PDB entry 7B3B | electron microscopy, 3.10 A resolution | chains A and T of the 5 polymer chains in the assembly

Chain A:
Name: RNA-directed RNA polymerase nsp12
From: Severe acute respiratory syndrome coronavirus 2
Notes: EC 2.7.7.48
Reference sequence: P0DTD1 (R1AB_SARS2); residues 1-932 here correspond to UniProt positions 4393-5324 (UniProt number = residue number + 4392)
Amino-acid sequence (935 residues; numbered -2 to 932; the number before each row is that of its first residue; numbers below 1 keep their minus sign (Ser-2 is residue -2)):
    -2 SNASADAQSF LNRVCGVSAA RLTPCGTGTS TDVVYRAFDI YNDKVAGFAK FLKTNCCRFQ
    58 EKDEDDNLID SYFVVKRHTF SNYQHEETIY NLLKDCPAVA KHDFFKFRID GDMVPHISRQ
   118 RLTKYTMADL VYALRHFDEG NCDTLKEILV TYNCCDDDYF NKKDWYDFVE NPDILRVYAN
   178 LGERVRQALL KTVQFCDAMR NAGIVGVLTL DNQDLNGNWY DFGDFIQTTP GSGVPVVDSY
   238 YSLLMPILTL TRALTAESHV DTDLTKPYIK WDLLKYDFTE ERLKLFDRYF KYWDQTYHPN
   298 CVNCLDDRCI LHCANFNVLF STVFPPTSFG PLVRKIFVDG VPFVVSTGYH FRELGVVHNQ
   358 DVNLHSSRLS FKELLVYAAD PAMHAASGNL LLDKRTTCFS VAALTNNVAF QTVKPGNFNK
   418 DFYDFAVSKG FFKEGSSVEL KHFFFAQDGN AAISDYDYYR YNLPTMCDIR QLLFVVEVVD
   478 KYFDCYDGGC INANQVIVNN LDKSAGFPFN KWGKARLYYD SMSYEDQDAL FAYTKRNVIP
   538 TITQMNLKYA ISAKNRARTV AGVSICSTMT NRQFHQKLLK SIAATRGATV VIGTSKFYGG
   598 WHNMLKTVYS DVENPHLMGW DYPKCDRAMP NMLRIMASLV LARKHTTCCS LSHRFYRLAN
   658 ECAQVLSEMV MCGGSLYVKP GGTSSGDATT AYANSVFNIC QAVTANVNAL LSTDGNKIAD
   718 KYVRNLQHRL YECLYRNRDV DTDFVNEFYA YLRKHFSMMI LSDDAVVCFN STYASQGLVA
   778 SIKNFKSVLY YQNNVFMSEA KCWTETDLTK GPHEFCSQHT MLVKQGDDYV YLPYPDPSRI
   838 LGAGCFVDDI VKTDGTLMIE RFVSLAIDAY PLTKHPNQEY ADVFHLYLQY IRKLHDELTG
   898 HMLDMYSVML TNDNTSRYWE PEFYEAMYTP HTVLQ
Not modelled in the structure: -2 to 30, 51-117, 362-366, 897-909, 930-932
Construct notes: expression tag (-2 to 0)
Swiss-Prot annotation at these positions:
  - region: Lys545 to Arg555 (Interaction with RMP Remdesivir), Thr582 to Pro620 (RdRp Palm N-ter)
  - active site: Ser759, Asp760, Asp761
  - binding site (Mn(2+)): Asn209, Asp218
  - binding site (Zn(2+)): His295, Cys301, Cys306, Cys310, Cys487, His642, Cys645, Cys646
  - site: Gln932 (Cleavage)
Bound ions: Zn2+ site 1: His295, Cys301, Cys306, Cys310; Zn2+ site 2: Cys487, His642, Cys645, Cys646

Chain T:
Molecule: 57-nt RNA strand
Sequence (57 nucleotides; numbered 1 to 57; the number before each row is that of its first residue):
     1 UUUUCAUGCA UCGCGUAGGC UCAUACCGUA UUGAGACCUU UUGGUCUCAA UACGGUA
Not modelled in the structure: 1-6, 19-57

How chain A and chain T interact:
Contacting residue pairs (39):
  Asn496(A) - A10(T)  sugar contact
  Asn496(A) - U11(T)  phosphate contact
  Lys500(A) - G8(T)  salt bridge to the phosphate
  Lys500(A) - C9(T)  salt bridge to the phosphate
  Ser501(A) - U7(T)  hydrogen bond to the phosphate
  Ser501(A) - G8(T)  hydrogen bond to the phosphate
  Asn507(A) - U7(T)  phosphate contact
  Gln541(A) - U7(T)  hydrogen bond to the phosphate
  Asn543(A) - U7(T)  sugar contact
  Lys545(A) - G8(T)  hydrogen bond to the base
  Arg555(A) - G8(T)  base contact
  Val557(A) - G8(T)  base contact
  Ala558(A) - G8(T)  hydrogen bond to the sugar
  Gly559(A) - G8(T)  sugar contact
  Arg569(A) - C9(T)  salt bridge to the phosphate
  Arg569(A) - A10(T)  salt bridge to the phosphate
  Lys577(A) - U11(T)  salt bridge to the phosphate
  Ala580(A) - U11(T)  sugar contact
  Ile589(A) - U11(T)  sugar contact
  Gly590(A) - U11(T)  hydrogen bond to the sugar
  Gly590(A) - C12(T)  sugar contact
  Ser592(A) - C12(T)  hydrogen bond to the sugar
  Ser592(A) - G13(T)  sugar contact
  Phe594(A) - G13(T)  sugar contact
  Tyr595(A) - G13(T)  phosphate contact
  Tyr595(A) - C14(T)  hydrogen bond to the phosphate
  Ser682(A) - G8(T)  hydrogen bond to the base
  Ser682(A) - C9(T)  base contact
  Gly683(A) - G8(T)  hydrogen bond to the sugar
  Gly683(A) - C9(T)  sugar contact
  Asp684(A) - C9(T)  hydrogen bond to the sugar
  Ala685(A) - C9(T)  hydrogen bond to the sugar
  Thr687(A) - C9(T)  base contact
  Tyr689(A) - A10(T)  hydrogen bond to the sugar
  Tyr689(A) - U11(T)  sugar contact
  Ser861(A) - G13(T)  base contact
  Tyr915(A) - G15(T)  sugar contact
  Met924(A) - G13(T)  phosphate contact
  Met924(A) - C14(T)  phosphate contact
Also at the interface, not in a pair above, chain A (34 interface residues in all): Val560, Arg583, Thr686, Val860, Ile864, Phe920
Also at the interface, not in a pair above, chain T (10 interface residues in all): U16

Overview:
34 residues of chain A and 10 residues of chain T are in contact, with 13 hydrogen bonds and 5 salt bridges.
Polar contacts include Lys545(A)-G8(T), Ser682(A)-G8(T) and Ala558(A)-G8(T).
Here chain A is RNA-directed RNA polymerase nsp12 (Severe acute respiratory syndrome coronavirus 2) and chain
T is a 57-nt RNA strand. Entry 7B3B (Structure of elongating SARS-CoV-2 RNA-dependent RNA polymerase with
Remdesivir at position -3 (structure 1)) was determined by electron microscopy (same publication as 7B3C).
